PDB entry 8WP2 | electron microscopy, 3.30 A resolution | chains C and D of the 16 polymer chains in the assembly

== Chain C ==
Protein: Piwi domain-containing protein
From: Maribacter polysiphoniae
Chain sequence (507 residues; numbered 1 to 507; the number before each row is that of its first residue):
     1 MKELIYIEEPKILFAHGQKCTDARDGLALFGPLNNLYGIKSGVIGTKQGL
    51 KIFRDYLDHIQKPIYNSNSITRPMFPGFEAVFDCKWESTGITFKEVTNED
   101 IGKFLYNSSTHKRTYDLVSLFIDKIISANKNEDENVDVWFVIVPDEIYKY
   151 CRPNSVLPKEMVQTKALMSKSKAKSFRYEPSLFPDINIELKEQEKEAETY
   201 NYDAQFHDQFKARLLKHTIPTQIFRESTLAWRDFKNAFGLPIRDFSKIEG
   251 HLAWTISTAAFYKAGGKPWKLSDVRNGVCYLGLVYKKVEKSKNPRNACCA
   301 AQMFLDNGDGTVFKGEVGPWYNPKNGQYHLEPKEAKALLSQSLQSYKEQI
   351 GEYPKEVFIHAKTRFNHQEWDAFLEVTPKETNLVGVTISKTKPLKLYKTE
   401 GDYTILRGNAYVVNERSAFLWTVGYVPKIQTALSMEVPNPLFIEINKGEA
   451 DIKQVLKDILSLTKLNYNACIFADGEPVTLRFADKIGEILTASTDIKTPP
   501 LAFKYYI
Not modelled in the structure: 154-202, 320-327, 507

== Chain D ==
Protein: TIR domain-containing protein
From: Maribacter polysiphoniae
Chain sequence (452 residues; numbered 1 to 452; the number before each row is that of its first residue):
     1 MRNKIFISHATPDDNDFTRWLALKLIGLGYEVWCDILFLDKGVDFWSNIE
    51 KVIREDTCKFLLVSSSYSNQREGVLKELAVAAKVKKQLKDDKFIIPLAID
   101 EQLSYDDINIDIVRLNAIDFKMSWARGLKDILEAFEKQKVPKEVADASKS
   151 NLLYQQIFLHDKSVIEKEEIYDSNWLSILSFPEELRFHEYNWMLPKRFDV
   201 RELTFPAVRYKNYLCTFAWAYDFTYHLPKTETYHKSKTIRIPTEEILSGS
   251 YDSNFIRNAECKRLIVQLLNKAFELRMKDKEVQEYEMSNKTAYWLEKGKL
   301 EKDKFEKTMLVGKQKDKNWHFAISGASKLYPFPVLMISSHIFFTADGKKL
   351 IDSSSVQHSSRRRQGKNWWNNTWRTKLLAFIKYLSDDDTSFYLEMGSEEK
   401 VFVSNEPVKFKGNVSYNIPEKNTLEEEAELSGFNQGEDIEELEELIENLE
   451 AE
Not modelled in the structure: 418-452

== Interface between chain C and chain D ==
Contacting residue pairs - 110 pairs, chain C then chain D:
  Met1(C) with Val408(D); Lys409(D), hydrogen bond (backbone-backbone); Lys411(D), hydrogen bond (backbone-side chain)
  Lys2(C) with Lys409(D), hydrogen bond (backbone-backbone); Phe410(D); Lys411(D), hydrogen bond (backbone-backbone)
  Glu3(C) with Lys411(D)
  Leu4(C) with Phe410(D), hydrophobic; Lys411(D), hydrogen bond (backbone-backbone)
  Tyr6(C) with Val414(D), hydrophobic
  Gln18(C) with Ala147(D), hydrogen bond (side chain-backbone); Ser148(D); Ser150(D), hydrogen bond
  Lys19(C) with Asn151(D)
  Cys20(C) with Asn151(D)
  Asp25(C) with Arg19(D), salt bridge; Tyr154(D), hydrogen bond
  Ala28(C) with Trp20(D), hydrogen bond (backbone-side chain)
  Leu29(C) with Trp20(D); Leu23(D), hydrophobic; Lys24(D); Tyr154(D), hydrophobic
  Phe30(C) with Ser150(D); Asn151(D)
  Gln61(C) with Lys121(D); Met122(D); Trp124(D), hydrogen bond (backbone-side chain)
  Lys62(C) with Lys121(D); Met122(D)
  Pro63(C) with Glu101(D); Phe120(D); Lys121(D); Trp124(D)
  Tyr65(C) with Asp16(D); Phe17(D)
  Ser69(C) with Asp16(D); Arg19(D), hydrogen bond (backbone-side chain)
  Met74(C) with Asp16(D); Trp20(D), hydrophobic
  Pro76(C) with Trp20(D); Trp124(D)
  Gly77(C) with Trp124(D)
  Phe78(C) with Trp124(D)
  Glu79(C) with Trp124(D); Ala125(D)
  Ala80(C) with Trp124(D); Ala125(D), hydrophobic
  Val81(C) with Trp124(D), hydrophobic
  Lys392(C) with Trp175(D); Lys328(D)
  Pro393(C) with Met336(D)
  Leu394(C) with Trp175(D), hydrophobic
  Lys395(C) with Asp172(D); Ser173(D); Asn174(D)
  Leu396(C) with Tyr171(D), hydrophobic; Asp172(D); Ser173(D); Phe410(D), hydrophobic
  Tyr397(C) with Tyr171(D); Asp172(D), hydrogen bond (backbone-backbone); Asn370(D); Trp373(D), hydrogen bond; Arg374(D); Leu377(D)
  Lys398(C) with Glu169(D); Ile170(D); Tyr171(D), hydrogen bond; Asp172(D); Asn370(D), hydrogen bond (backbone-side chain); Asn371(D); Val414(D); Ser415(D); Tyr416(D)
  Thr399(C) with Ile170(D); Asp172(D); Asn371(D), hydrogen bond (backbone-side chain)
  Glu400(C) with Glu169(D); Asn371(D)
  Gly401(C) with Asn370(D), hydrogen bond (backbone-side chain); Asn371(D), hydrogen bond (backbone-backbone); Tyr416(D), hydrogen bond (backbone-side chain)
  Asp402(C) with Trp369(D); Asn370(D); Asn371(D); Thr372(D); Tyr416(D), hydrogen bond (backbone-side chain)
  Tyr403(C) with Asn370(D), hydrogen bond (backbone-side chain); Tyr416(D), hydrogen bond (backbone-side chain)
  Thr404(C) with Asn370(D)
  Ile405(C) with Tyr171(D), hydrophobic
  Leu406(C) with Tyr171(D); Val414(D), hydrophobic
  Asn409(C) with Tyr171(D)
  Tyr411(C) with Trp175(D), hydrophobic; Phe410(D), hydrophobic
  Val413(C) with Pro331(D), hydrophobic
  Tyr425(C) with Tyr416(D), hydrophobic
  Pro427(C) with Asp161(D); Lys162(D); Ser163(D)
  Lys428(C) with Tyr154(D), hydrogen bond; Asp161(D)
  Met435(C) with Arg362(D); Gly365(D); Lys366(D); Trp369(D)
  Glu436(C) with Gly365(D)
  Val437(C) with Trp373(D)
  Glu444(C) with Tyr330(D)
Also at the interface, not in a pair above, chain C (54 interface residues in all): Lys11, His16, Ile60, Asn66, Phe442
Also at the interface, not in a pair above, chain D (55 interface residues in all): Gln155, Ile337, Ser338, Ser339, Trp368, Gly412, Asn417

== Overview ==
54 residues of chain C and 55 residues of chain D are in contact; the contacts include 23 hydrogen bonds and 1
salt bridge. Polar pairs include Asp25(C)-Arg19(D), Met1(C)-Lys411(D) and Gln18(C)-Ala147(D).
Chain C is Piwi domain-containing protein and chain D is TIR domain-containing protein, both from Maribacter
polysiphoniae; the structure, MapSPARTA tetramer bound with guide-target, was determined by electron
microscopy.
